Entry 5GLD (X-ray diffraction, 1.70 A resolution); this record covers chain A.

[Chain A]
Name: Beta-lactamase
Source organism: Burkholderia thailandensis
Notes: EC 3.5.2.6
Reference sequence: A0A2Z4SUB5 (A0A2Z4SUB5_BURTH); the construct has insertions or renumbered stretches relative to UniProt, so the offset changes along the chain: 26-173 = UniProt 31-178; 194-258 = UniProt 179-243; 260-272 = UniProt 244-256; 274-311 = UniProt 257-294
Chain sequence (288 residues; numbered 22 to 311; 2 numbers in that range are skipped by the numbering (no residue carries them; nothing is unmodelled there); the number before each row is that of its first residue):
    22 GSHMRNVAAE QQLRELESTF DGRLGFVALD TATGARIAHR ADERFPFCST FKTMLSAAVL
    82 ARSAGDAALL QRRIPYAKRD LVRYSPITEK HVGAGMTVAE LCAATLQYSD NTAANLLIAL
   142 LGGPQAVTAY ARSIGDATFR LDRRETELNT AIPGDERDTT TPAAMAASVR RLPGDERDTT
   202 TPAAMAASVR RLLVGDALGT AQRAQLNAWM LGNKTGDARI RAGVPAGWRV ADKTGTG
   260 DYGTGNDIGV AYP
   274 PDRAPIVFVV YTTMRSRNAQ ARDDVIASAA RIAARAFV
Unresolved in the structure: 166-192
Differences from the reference sequence: expression tag (22-25); insertion (174-193)
Small-molecule neighbours: CBA (CB4; pinacol[[2-amino-alpha-(1-carboxy-1-methylethoxyimino)-4-thiazoleacetyl]amino]methaneboronate): C69, S70, K73, V103, R104, S130, N132, R165, G256, T257, G258, D260
Reported in the primary citation:
  - conformationally variable residues (order/disorder transition): R164, R165
  - binding site for CBA: R104, N132

[Overview]
Ligands of chain A: CBA. From the paper: a binding site for CBA at R104 and N132; conformational variability
at R164 and R165.
Chain A is Beta-lactamase (Burkholderia thailandensis); the structure, Crystal structure of the class A
beta-lactamase PenL-tTR11 in complex with CBA, was determined by X-ray diffraction (same publication as 5GL9,
5GLA, 5GLB and 5GLC).
